PDB entry 2ZL0 | X-ray diffraction, 2.60 A resolution | chains F and M of the 14 polymer chains in the assembly

# Chain F (and M)
Molecule: ATP-dependent Clp protease proteolytic subunit
From: Helicobacter pylori
Notes: EC 3.4.21.92; chain M of this document is another copy of the same molecule, construct and numbering; everything in this record applies to it too
UniProt: P56156 (CLPP_HELPY); numbering as in UniProt (aligned over 1-196)
Amino-acid sequence (196 residues; each row starts with the number of its first residue):
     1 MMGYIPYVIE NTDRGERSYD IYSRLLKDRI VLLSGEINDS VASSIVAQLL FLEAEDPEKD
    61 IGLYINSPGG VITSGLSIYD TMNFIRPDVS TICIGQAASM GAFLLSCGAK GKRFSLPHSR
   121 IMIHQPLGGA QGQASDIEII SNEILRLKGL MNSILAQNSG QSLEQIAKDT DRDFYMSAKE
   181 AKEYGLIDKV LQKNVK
Disordered / not traced: 1-19, 193-196
Swiss-Prot annotation at these positions:
  - active site: Ser99 (Nucleophile), His124

# Chain F / chain M interface
Pairs across the interface (43):
  Gln125(F) - Gln133(M)
  Gln125(F) - Ala134(M)
  Gln125(F) - Ser135(M)  hydrogen bond
  Pro126(F) - Gln133(M)
  Pro126(F) - Ala134(M)  hydrogen bond (backbone-backbone)
  Leu127(F) - Gly132(M)
  Leu127(F) - Gln133(M)
  Gly128(F) - Gln131(M)
  Gly128(F) - Gly132(M)  hydrogen bond (backbone-backbone)
  Gly128(F) - Ile137(M)
  Gly129(F) - Ala130(M)
  Ala130(F) - Gly129(M)
  Ala130(F) - Ala130(M)  hydrogen bond (backbone-backbone)
  Gln131(F) - Gly128(M)
  Gln131(F) - Gly129(M)
  Gly132(F) - Leu127(M)
  Gly132(F) - Gly128(M)  hydrogen bond (backbone-backbone)
  Gln133(F) - Gln125(M)  hydrogen bond
  Gln133(F) - Pro126(M)
  Gln133(F) - Leu127(M)
  Gln133(F) - Asp171(M)  hydrogen bond (side chain-backbone)
  Ala134(F) - Gln125(M)
  Ala134(F) - Pro126(M)  hydrogen bond (backbone-backbone)
  Ala134(F) - Ile144(M)  hydrophobic
  Ala134(F) - Lys148(M)
  Ser135(F) - Gln125(M)  hydrogen bond
  Ser135(F) - Lys148(M)  hydrogen bond
  Ser135(F) - Asp171(M)
  Ile137(F) - Gly128(M)
  Ile137(F) - Gly129(M)
  Ile137(F) - Ser141(M)
  Glu138(F) - Ser141(M)
  Glu138(F) - Leu145(M)
  Ser141(F) - Ile137(M)
  Ser141(F) - Glu138(M)
  Ser141(F) - Ser141(M)
  Ile144(F) - Ala134(M)  hydrophobic
  Leu145(F) - Ala134(M)
  Leu145(F) - Glu138(M)
  Lys148(F) - Ala134(M)
  Lys148(F) - Ser135(M)  hydrogen bond
  Asp171(F) - Gln133(M)  hydrogen bond (backbone-side chain)
  Asp171(F) - Ser135(M)
Interface residues without a listed pair, chain F (19 interface residues in all): Arg172
Interface residues without a listed pair, chain M (19 interface residues in all): Arg172

# In short
The chain F/chain M interface involves 19 residues from each chain, with 12 hydrogen bonds. Polar contacts
include Gln125(F)-Ser135(M), Gln133(F)-Gln125(M) and Gln133(F)-Asp171(M). From UniProt: active-site residues
Ser99(F) and His124(F) on chain F.
Both chains are ATP-dependent Clp protease proteolytic subunit (Helicobacter pylori). Entry 2ZL0 (Crystal
structure of H.pylori ClpP) was determined by X-ray diffraction, deposited together with 2ZL2, 2ZL3 and 2ZL4.
